Entry 6OBL (X-ray diffraction, 2.06 A resolution); this record covers chain A.

# Chain A
Molecule: Tyrosine-protein kinase JAK2
Source organism: Homo sapiens
Notes: EC 2.7.10.2
UniProt: O60674 (JAK2_HUMAN); residue numbers follow UniProt; this construct covers 536-812
Amino-acid sequence (289 residues; row label = number of the first residue in the row):
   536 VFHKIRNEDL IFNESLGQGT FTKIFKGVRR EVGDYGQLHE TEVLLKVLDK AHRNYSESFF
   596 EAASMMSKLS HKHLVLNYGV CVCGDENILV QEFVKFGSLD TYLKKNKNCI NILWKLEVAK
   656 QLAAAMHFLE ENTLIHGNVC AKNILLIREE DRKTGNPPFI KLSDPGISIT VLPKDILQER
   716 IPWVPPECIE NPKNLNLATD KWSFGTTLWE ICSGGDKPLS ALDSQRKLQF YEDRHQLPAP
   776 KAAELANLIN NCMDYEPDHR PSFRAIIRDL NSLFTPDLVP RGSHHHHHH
Not modelled in the structure: 536, 809-824
Sequence notes: engineered mutation A659 (Trp in O60674), A777 (Trp in O60674), H794 (Phe in O60674); expression tag (813-824)
Residues lining bound ligands: M4P ([4-({5-amino-3-[(4-cyanophenyl)amino]-1H-1,2,4-triazole-1-carbonyl}amino)phenoxy]acetic acid): L551, G554, T555, T557, I559, L579, K581, V610, Q626, E627, F628, V629, K630, F631, G632, S633, N673, K677, N678, L680, S698, R715
Curated features (UniProtKB/Swiss-Prot):
  - site: D710, I711 (Breakpoint for translocation to form PCM1-JAK2 fusion protein)
  - modified residue: Y570 (Phosphotyrosine)
  - natural variant: F537 to K539 (sequence variant, change not given here; In myeloproliferative disorder with erythrocytosis), H538 to K539 (sequence variant, change not given here; In myeloproliferative disorder with erythrocytosis), K539 (K539L: In myeloproliferative disorder with erythrocytosis), K607 (K607N: In AML), V617 (V617F: In PV, THCYT3 and AML; V617I: In THCYT3)

# Overview
Bound to chain A: compound M4P.
Chain A is Tyrosine-protein kinase JAK2 (Homo sapiens); the structure, JAK2 JH2 in complex with JAK168, was
determined by X-ray diffraction together with 6OAV, 6OBB, 6OBF and 6OCC from the same study.
